PDB entry 1P3P | X-ray diffraction, 2.70 A resolution | chains A and B of the 10 polymer chains in the assembly

== Chain A ==
Protein: Histone H3
From: Xenopus laevis
Reference sequence: Q7ZT64 (Q7ZT64_9ZZZZ); residues 401-535 here correspond to UniProt positions 2-136 (UniProt number = residue number - 399)
Sequence (135 residues; numbered 401 to 535; the number before each row is that of its first residue):
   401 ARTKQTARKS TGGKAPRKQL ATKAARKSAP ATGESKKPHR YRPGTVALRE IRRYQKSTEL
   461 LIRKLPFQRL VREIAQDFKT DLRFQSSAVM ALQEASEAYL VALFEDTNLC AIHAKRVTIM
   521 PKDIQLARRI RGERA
Disordered / not traced: 401-435
Construct notes: conflict E434 (Gly35 in Q7ZT64), S435 (Val36 in Q7ZT64), A502 (Gly103 in Q7ZT64)

== Chain B ==
Protein: Histone H4
From: Xenopus laevis
Reference sequence: P62799 (H4_XENLA); aligned to UniProt positions 1-102 over residues 1-102
Sequence (102 residues; numbered 1 to 102; the number before each row is that of its first residue):
     1 SGRGKGGKGL GKGGAKRHRK VLRDNIQGIT KPAIRRLARR GGIKRISGLI YEETRGVLKV
    61 FLENVIRDAV TYTEHAKRKT VTAMDVVYAL KRQGRTLYGF GG
Disordered / not traced: 1-21
Construct notes: conflict I43 (Val44 in P62799)

== How chain A and chain B interact ==
Contacting residue pairs (99):
  G444(A) - K44(B)
  A447(A) - R39(B)
  A447(A) - K44(B)
  L448(A) - K44(B)
  E450(A) - R39(B)  salt bridge
  I451(A) - R39(B)
  I451(A) - G42(B)
  I451(A) - I43(B)
  Y454(A) - R36(B)
  Y454(A) - R39(B)
  Y454(A) - R40(B)  hydrogen bond (backbone-side chain)
  Q455(A) - R39(B)
  Q455(A) - R40(B)  hydrogen bond (side chain-backbone)
  Q455(A) - G41(B)
  Q455(A) - G42(B)
  S457(A) - R40(B)  hydrogen bond
  T458(A) - R40(B)
  E459(A) - R40(B)  salt bridge
  L461(A) - A33(B)
  L461(A) - R36(B)  hydrogen bond (backbone-side chain)
  L461(A) - L37(B)
  L461(A) - R40(B)
  I462(A) - I29(B)  hydrophobic
  P466(A) - G28(B)
  R469(A) - N25(B)  hydrogen bond
  L470(A) - I26(B)  hydrophobic
  L470(A) - I29(B)  hydrophobic
  L470(A) - L62(B)  hydrophobic
  V471(A) - I66(B)
  E473(A) - N25(B)  hydrogen bond
  I474(A) - L62(B)  hydrophobic
  I474(A) - E63(B)
  I474(A) - I66(B)  hydrophobic
  A475(A) - I66(B)  hydrophobic
  F478(A) - E63(B)
  F478(A) - I66(B)  hydrophobic
  F478(A) - R67(B)
  K479(A) - V70(B)
  K479(A) - E74(B)
  K479(A) - R78(B)
  D481(A) - K79(B)
  L482(A) - V70(B)  hydrophobic
  L482(A) - K79(B)
  R483(A) - K79(B)  hydrogen bond (backbone-backbone)
  R483(A) - T80(B)
  R483(A) - V81(B)  hydrogen bond (backbone-backbone)
  F484(A) - V81(B)  hydrophobic
  Q485(A) - T80(B)
  Q485(A) - V81(B)  hydrogen bond (backbone-backbone)
  Q485(A) - T82(B)
  Q485(A) - A83(B)  hydrogen bond (side chain-backbone)
  S487(A) - A83(B)
  S487(A) - F100(B)
  A488(A) - V81(B)
  A488(A) - T82(B)
  A488(A) - A83(B)
  A488(A) - V86(B)
  M490(A) - F100(B)  hydrophobic
  A491(A) - L97(B)
  A491(A) - F100(B)  hydrophobic
  L492(A) - I66(B)  hydrophobic
  L492(A) - V86(B)  hydrophobic
  E494(A) - F100(B)
  A495(A) - F61(B)
  A495(A) - L90(B)  hydrophobic
  S496(A) - L58(B)
  S496(A) - F61(B)
  S496(A) - L62(B)
  E497(A) - L37(B)
  Y499(A) - V57(B)
  Y499(A) - F61(B)  hydrophobic
  Y499(A) - R95(B)
  L500(A) - L37(B)  hydrophobic
  V501(A) - L37(B)
  V501(A) - G41(B)
  L503(A) - V57(B)  hydrophobic
  F504(A) - I34(B)
  F504(A) - L37(B)
  F504(A) - A38(B)  hydrophobic
  F504(A) - I43(B)
  F504(A) - T54(B)
  E505(A) - G41(B)
  N508(A) - G42(B)  hydrogen bond (side chain-backbone)
  N508(A) - I43(B)
  V517(A) - R45(B)  hydrogen bond (backbone-backbone)
  T518(A) - R45(B)  hydrogen bond
  T518(A) - S47(B)
  I519(A) - I43(B)  hydrophobic
  I519(A) - R45(B)  hydrogen bond (backbone-backbone)
  I519(A) - S47(B)  hydrogen bond (backbone-backbone)
  I519(A) - I50(B)
  M520(A) - I50(B)
  P521(A) - L49(B)  hydrophobic
  P521(A) - I50(B)
  P521(A) - E53(B)
  I524(A) - I50(B)  hydrophobic
  Q525(A) - E53(B)  hydrogen bond
  R528(A) - V57(B)
  R534(A) - E53(B)  salt bridge
Other interface residues (no listed pair), chain A (52 interface residues in all): F467
Other interface residues (no listed pair), chain B (48 interface residues in all): R23, R35, I46, K59, V60, V65, T73
Interface features reported in the paper:
  - interface residues, chain B: R45(B)

== Summary ==
The interface between chain A and chain B involves 52 residues on one side and 48 on the other; the contacts
include 16 hydrogen bonds and 3 salt bridges. Among the polar pairs are E450(A)-R39(B), E459(A)-R40(B) and
R534(A)-E53(B). The paper reports the interface residue R45(B).
Chain A is Histone H3 and chain B is Histone H4, both from Xenopus laevis; the structure, Crystallographic
Studies of Nucleosome Core Particles containing Histone 'Sin' Mutants, was determined by X-ray diffraction
together with 1P34, 1P3A, 1P3B, 1P3F, 1P3G, 1P3I and 4 further entries from the same study.
